PDB entry 3P7H | X-ray diffraction, 2.30 A resolution | chain A

[Chain A]
Protein: C-type lectin domain family 4 member K
Organism: Homo sapiens
Notes: fragment: C-terminal domain
UniProtKB: Q9UJ71 (CLC4K_HUMAN); residues 193-328 here = UniProt positions 193-328
Amino-acid sequence (146 residues; each row starts with the number of its first residue):
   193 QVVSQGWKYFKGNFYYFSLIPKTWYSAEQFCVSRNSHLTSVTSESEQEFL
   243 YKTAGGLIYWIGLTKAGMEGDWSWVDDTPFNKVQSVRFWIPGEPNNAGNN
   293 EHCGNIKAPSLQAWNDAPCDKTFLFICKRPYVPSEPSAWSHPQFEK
Not modelled in the structure: 193-197, 333-338
Construct notes: expression tag (329-338)
Modified residues: Mse260 (selenomethionine; parent Met)
Disulfide bonds: Cys223-Cys319, Cys295-Cys311
Ion coordination: Ca2+: Glu285, Asn287, Glu293, Asn307, Asp308 (together with alpha-D-glucopyranose)

[In short]
Glu285, Asn287, Glu293, Asn307 and Asp308 coordinate Ca2+.
Chain A is C-type lectin domain family 4 member K (Homo sapiens); the structure, Structure of the human
Langerin carbohydrate recognition domain in complex with maltose, was determined by X-ray diffraction (same
publication as 3P7F and 3P7G).
